PDB entry 8TSO | electron microscopy, 2.68 A resolution | chains A and B

[Chain A (and B)]
Molecule: ATP-binding transport protein MsbA
Source organism: Escherichia coli
Notes: EC 3.6.3.-; chain B of this document is another copy of the same molecule, construct and numbering; everything in this record applies to it too
Reference sequence: C3TGA2 (C3TGA2_ECOLX); numbering as in UniProt (aligned over 2-582)
Chain sequence (583 residues; numbered 0 to 582; the number before each row is that of its first residue; numbering starts at 0):
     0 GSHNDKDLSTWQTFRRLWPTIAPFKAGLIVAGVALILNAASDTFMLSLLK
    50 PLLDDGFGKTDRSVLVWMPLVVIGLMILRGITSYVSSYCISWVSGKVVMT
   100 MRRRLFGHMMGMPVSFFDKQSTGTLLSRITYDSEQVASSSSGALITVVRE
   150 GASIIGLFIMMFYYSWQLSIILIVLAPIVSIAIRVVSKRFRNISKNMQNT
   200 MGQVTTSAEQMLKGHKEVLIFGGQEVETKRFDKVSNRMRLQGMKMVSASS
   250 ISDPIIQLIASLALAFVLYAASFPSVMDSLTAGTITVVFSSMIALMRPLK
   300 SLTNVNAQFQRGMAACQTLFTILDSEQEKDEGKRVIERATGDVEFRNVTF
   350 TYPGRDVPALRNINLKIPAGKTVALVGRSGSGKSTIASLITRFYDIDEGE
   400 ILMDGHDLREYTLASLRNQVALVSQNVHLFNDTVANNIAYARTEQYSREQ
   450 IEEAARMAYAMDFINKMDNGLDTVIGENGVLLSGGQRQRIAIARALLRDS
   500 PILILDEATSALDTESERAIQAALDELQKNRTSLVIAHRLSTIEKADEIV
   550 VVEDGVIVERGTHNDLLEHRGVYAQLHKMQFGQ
Not modelled in the structure: 0-6, 580-582
Construct notes: expression tag (0-1)
Residues lining bound ligands:
  - pentaethylene glycol monodecyl ether (CXE), molecule 1: Trp10, Phe13, Arg14, Trp17, Pro18, Leu27, Gly31, Leu34, Ile35, Ala38, Leu143, Ile144, Val147, Arg148
  - pentaethylene glycol monodecyl ether (CXE), molecule 2: Phe157, Leu171, Leu174, Ala175, Val178, Ser179, Ile182, Arg183, Ala259, Leu294, Leu298
  - KDL ((2R,4R,5R,6R)-6-[(1R)-1,2-bis(oxidanyl)ethyl]-2-[(2R,4R,5R,6R)-6-[(1R)-1,2-bis(oxidanyl)ethyl]-2-carboxy-2-[[(2R,3S,4R,5R,6R)-5-[[(3R)-3-dodecanoyloxytetradecanoyl]amino]-6-[[(2R,3S,4R,5R,6R)-3-oxidanyl-5-[[(3R)-3-oxidanyltetradecanoyl]amino]-4-[(3R)-3-oxidanyltetradecanoyl]oxy-6-phosphonooxy-oxan-2-yl]methoxy]-3-phosphonooxy-4-[(3R)-3-tetradecanoyloxytetradecanoyl]oxy-oxan-2-yl]methoxy]-5-oxidanyl-oxan-4-yl]oxy-4,5-bis(oxidanyl)oxane-2-carboxylic acid), molecule 1: Ala25, Gly26, Val29, Met75, Ile76, Gly79, Ile80, Tyr83, Val84, Tyr87, Cys88, Trp91
  - KDL, molecule 2: Ile177, Ile180, Ala181, Val184, Val185, Arg188, Asn235, Arg236, Arg238, Leu239, Gln240, Lys243, Ser246, Ala247, Ser249, Ile250, Pro253, Ile254, Leu257, Ile258
Reported in the primary citation:
  - binding site for KDL: Arg188, Asn235, Arg238
  - self-association interface (contacts with another copy of this molecule); pairs are residue here / residue on that copy: Arg377-Glu516, Ser378-Ala510 (backbone contact), Thr508-Thr508
  - contacts within the chain: Tyr351-Arg354 (cation-pi contact), Glu516-Arg538
  - conformationally variable residues (helix shift): Gly483 to Leu496, Thr513 to Leu526

[Interface between chain A and chain B]
Contacting residue pairs (226; chain A residue first):
  Leu48(A) with Phe288(B), hydrophobic; Ile292(B), hydrophobic
  Leu51(A) with Thr285(B)
  Leu52(A) with Ser289(B); Ile292(B), hydrophobic
  Gly55(A) with Thr285(B)
  Phe56(A) with Leu267(B), hydrophobic; Ala270(B), hydrophobic; Ala281(B); Thr285(B), hydrogen bond (backbone-side chain); Phe288(B), hydrophobic
  Arg61(A) with Ser271(B), hydrogen bond (side chain-backbone)
  Leu64(A) with Leu267(B), hydrophobic; Ala270(B); Ser271(B)
  Pro68(A) with Ala264(B); Leu267(B), hydrophobic; Tyr268(B)
  Val71(A) with Leu267(B), hydrophobic
  Ile72(A) with Leu257(B)
  Met75(A) with Gln256(B); Leu257(B), hydrophobic; Ser260(B); Met295(B), hydrophobic
  Ile76(A) with Leu257(B), hydrophobic
  Gly79(A) with Pro253(B)
  Tyr83(A) with Ser246(B), hydrogen bond; Ser249(B); Ile250(B), hydrophobic
  Ser86(A) with Ser249(B)
  Tyr87(A) with Met242(B)
  Ser90(A) with Met242(B); Val245(B)
  Trp91(A) with Met242(B), hydrophobic
  Gly94(A) with Arg238(B)
  Lys95(A) with Arg238(B)
  Met98(A) with Ser234(B); Asn235(B); Arg238(B)
  Arg101(A) with Met200(B); Phe230(B)
  Arg102(A) with Asp231(B), salt bridge; Ser234(B); Asn235(B)
  Phe105(A) with Ala207(B), hydrophobic; Met210(B), hydrophobic; Glu226(B); Phe230(B), hydrophobic
  Met109(A) with Met210(B), hydrophobic; His214(B), hydrogen bond (backbone-side chain); Val217(B), hydrophobic; Gln223(B); Glu226(B); Thr227(B)
  Met111(A) with His214(B)
  Val113(A) with Lys215(B); Leu218(B), hydrophobic
  Phe116(A) with Leu211(B), hydrophobic; His214(B)
  Ser120(A) with Asn477(B), hydrogen bond
  Thr121(A) with Leu211(B)
  Leu125(A) with Leu125(B), hydrophobic; Thr204(B); Ala207(B), hydrophobic; Glu208(B)
  Ile128(A) with Ala207(B), hydrophobic
  Thr129(A) with Met200(B); Thr204(B)
  Met200(A) with Arg101(B)
  Thr204(A) with Leu125(B); Thr129(B)
  Thr205(A) with Asn477(B)
  Ala207(A) with Leu125(B), hydrophobic
  Glu208(A) with Leu125(B); Glu208(B)
  Gln209(A) with His427(B); Glu476(B); Asn477(B)
  Met210(A) with Phe105(B), hydrophobic; Met108(B), hydrophobic; Met109(B)
  Leu211(A) with Phe116(B), hydrophobic; Thr121(B); Leu124(B), hydrophobic
  Lys212(A) with His427(B)
  Gly213(A) with His427(B)
  His214(A) with Met109(B), hydrogen bond (side chain-backbone); Met111(B); Phe116(B)
  Lys215(A) with Val113(B); Phe392(B)
  Glu216(A) with His427(B); Phe429(B)
  Val217(A) with Met109(B), hydrophobic; Phe429(B), hydrophobic; Tyr439(B)
  Leu218(A) with Val113(B), hydrophobic; Glu327(B); Phe392(B), hydrophobic; Arg416(B)
  Ile219(A) with Thr390(B); Phe392(B), hydrophobic; Arg416(B); Val419(B); Leu421(B), hydrophobic
  Phe220(A) with Tyr439(B), hydrophobic; Ala440(B); Arg493(B); Arg497(B), hydrogen bond (backbone-side chain)
  Gly221(A) with Tyr439(B); Ala440(B)
  Gly222(A) with Tyr439(B), hydrogen bond (backbone-side chain); Ala440(B)
  Gln223(A) with Met109(B)
  Val225(A) with Tyr439(B), hydrophobic
  Glu226(A) with Phe105(B); Met109(B); Phe429(B); Tyr439(B), hydrogen bond
  Thr227(A) with Met109(B)
  Arg229(A) with Asn430(B), hydrogen bond (side chain-backbone)
  Phe230(A) with Arg101(B); Phe105(B), hydrophobic
  Asp231(A) with Arg102(B), salt bridge
  Ser234(A) with Met98(B); Arg102(B)
  Asn235(A) with Met98(B); Arg102(B)
  Arg238(A) with Gly94(B); Lys95(B); Met98(B)
  Met242(A) with Tyr87(B), hydrophobic; Ser90(B); Trp91(B)
  Val245(A) with Ser90(B)
  Ser246(A) with Tyr83(B), hydrogen bond
  Ser249(A) with Tyr83(B); Ser86(B)
  Ile250(A) with Tyr83(B), hydrophobic
  Pro253(A) with Gly79(B)
  Gln256(A) with Met75(B)
  Leu257(A) with Ile72(B); Met75(B), hydrophobic; Ile76(B), hydrophobic
  Ser260(A) with Met75(B)
  Leu261(A) with Ile72(B), hydrophobic
  Ala264(A) with Pro68(B)
  Leu267(A) with Phe56(B), hydrophobic; Leu64(B); Pro68(B), hydrophobic; Val71(B), hydrophobic
  Tyr268(A) with Pro68(B)
  Ala270(A) with Phe56(B), hydrophobic; Leu64(B)
  Ser271(A) with Arg61(B), hydrogen bond (backbone-side chain)
  Pro273(A) with Arg61(B)
  Met276(A) with Phe56(B), hydrophobic; Gly57(B)
  Ala281(A) with Phe56(B)
  Thr285(A) with Leu51(B); Gly55(B); Phe56(B), hydrogen bond (side chain-backbone)
  Phe288(A) with Leu48(B), hydrophobic; Leu52(B), hydrophobic; Phe56(B), hydrophobic
  Ile292(A) with Leu48(B), hydrophobic; Leu52(B), hydrophobic
  Glu327(A) with Leu218(B)
  Arg377(A) with Ala510(B); Leu511(B), hydrogen bond (side chain-backbone); Asp512(B); Thr513(B); Glu516(B)
  Ser378(A) with Ser509(B); Ala510(B), hydrogen bond (backbone-backbone); Leu511(B); Asp512(B)
  Thr390(A) with Ile219(B)
  Phe392(A) with Lys215(B); Leu218(B), hydrophobic; Ile219(B), hydrophobic
  Arg416(A) with Leu218(B); Ile219(B)
  Leu421(A) with Ile219(B), hydrophobic
  His427(A) with Gln209(B); Lys212(B), hydrogen bond; Gly213(B); Glu216(B)
  Phe429(A) with Glu216(B); Val217(B), hydrophobic; Glu226(B)
  Asn430(A) with Arg229(B), hydrogen bond (backbone-side chain)
  Tyr439(A) with Val217(B); Phe220(B), hydrophobic; Gly221(B); Gly222(B), hydrogen bond (side chain-backbone); Val225(B), hydrophobic; Glu226(B), hydrogen bond; Arg229(B)
  Ala440(A) with Phe220(B); Gly221(B); Gly222(B)
  Glu476(A) with Gln209(B); Lys212(B)
  Asn477(A) with Ser120(B), hydrogen bond; Thr205(B); Gln209(B)
  Arg493(A) with Phe220(B)
  Arg497(A) with Phe220(B), hydrogen bond (side chain-backbone)
  Thr508(A) with Thr508(B), hydrogen bond; Ser509(B); His537(B), hydrogen bond (backbone-side chain)
  Ser509(A) with Ser378(B); Thr508(B); His537(B)
  Ala510(A) with Arg377(B); Ser378(B), hydrogen bond (backbone-backbone)
  Leu511(A) with Arg377(B), hydrogen bond (backbone-side chain); Ser378(B)
  Asp512(A) with Ser378(B); Asp553(B)
  Thr513(A) with Arg377(B)
  His537(A) with Thr508(B), hydrogen bond (side chain-backbone); Ser509(B); His537(B)
  Gln579(A) with Gln579(B)
Also at the interface, not in a pair above, chain A (123 interface residues in all): Gly57, Val65, Met67, Arg78, Met108, Pro112, Leu124, Val203, Ser206, Met237, Ile284, Met295, Val419, Asn425, Asp431, Asp553
Also at the interface, not in a pair above, chain B (125 interface residues in all): Val65, Met67, Arg78, Pro112, Ile128, Val203, Ser206, Met237, Leu261, Pro273, Met276, Ile284, Asn425, Asp431

[Overview]
123 residues of chain A and 125 residues of chain B are in contact, with 26 hydrogen bonds and 2 salt bridges.
Polar contacts include Arg102(A)-Asp231(B), Phe56(A)-Thr285(B) and Arg61(A)-Ser271(B). From the paper: a
binding site for KDL at Arg188(A), Asn235(A) and Arg238(A); conformational variability at Gly483(A) and
Thr513(A).
Chain A and chain B are both ATP-binding transport protein MsbA (Escherichia coli); the structure, KDL bound,
nucleotide-free MsbA in open, outward-facing conformation, was determined by electron microscopy (same
publication as 8TSP, 8TSQ, 8TSR and 8TSS).
